Entry 2D5I (X-ray diffraction, 2.20 A resolution); this record covers chain A.

[Chain A]
Name: Azo Reductase
Source organism: Escherichia coli
Notes: EC 1.7.1.6
Reference sequence: P41407 (AZOR_ECOLI); residues 1-200 here = UniProt positions 1-200
Amino-acid sequence (200 residues; numbered 1 to 200; the number before each row is that of its first residue):
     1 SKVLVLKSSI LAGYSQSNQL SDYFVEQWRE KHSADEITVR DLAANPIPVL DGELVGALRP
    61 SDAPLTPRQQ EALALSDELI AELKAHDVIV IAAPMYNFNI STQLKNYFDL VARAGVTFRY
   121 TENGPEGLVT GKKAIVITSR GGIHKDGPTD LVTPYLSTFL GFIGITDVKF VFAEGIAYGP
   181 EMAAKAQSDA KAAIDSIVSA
Residues lining bound ligands: FMN (flavin mononucleotide): Ser-9, Leu-11, Tyr-14, Ser-15, Gln-16, Ser-17, Asn-18, Leu-50, Val-55, Pro-94, Met-95, Tyr-96, Asn-97, Phe-98, Ser-139, Arg-140, Gly-141, Gly-142, His-144, Ile-176

[Overview]
Chain A binds flavin mononucleotide.
Chain A is Azo Reductase (Escherichia coli); the structure, The crystal structure of AzoR (Azo Reductase) from
Escherichia coli, was determined by X-ray diffraction (same publication as 1V4B).
